Entry 3HYT (X-ray diffraction, 2.74 A resolution); this record covers chains A and B of the 3 polymer chains in the assembly.

Chain A (and B):
Protein: Ferrous iron transport protein B
From: Escherichia coli
Notes: fragment: N-terminal domain; chain B of this document is another copy of the same molecule, construct and numbering; everything in this record applies to it too
UniProt: P33650 (FEOB_ECOLI); residue numbers follow UniProt; this construct covers 1-270
Amino-acid sequence (270 residues; each row starts with the number of its first residue):
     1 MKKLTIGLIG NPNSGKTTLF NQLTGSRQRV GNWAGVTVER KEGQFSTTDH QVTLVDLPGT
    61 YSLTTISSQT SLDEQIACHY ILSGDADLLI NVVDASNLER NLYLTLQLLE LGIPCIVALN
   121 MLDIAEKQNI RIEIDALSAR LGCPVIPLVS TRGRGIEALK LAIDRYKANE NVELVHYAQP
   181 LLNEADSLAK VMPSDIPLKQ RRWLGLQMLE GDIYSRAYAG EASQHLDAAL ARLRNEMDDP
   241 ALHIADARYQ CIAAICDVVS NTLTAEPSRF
Unresolved in the structure: 1, 31-39, 65-70, 262-270 (chain B: 1, 31-39, 65-70, 261-270)
Bound ions: Mg2+: Thr17 (together with AGO)
Small-molecule neighbours: AGO (2-amino-9-(5-O-[(R)-hydroxy{[(R)-hydroxy(phosphonoamino)phosphoryl]oxy}phosphoryl]-3-O-{[2-(methylamino)phenyl]carbonyl}-beta-D-erythro-pentofuranosyl-2-ulose)-1,9-dihydro-6H-purin-6-one): Asn11, Pro12, Asn13, Ser14, Gly15, Lys16, Thr17, Thr18, Gly59, Asn120, Met121, Asp123, Ile124, Val149, Ser150, Thr151
Curated features (UniProtKB/Swiss-Prot):
  - binding site (GTP): Gly10 to Thr17, Gly35 to Glu39, Asp56 to Gly59, Asn120 to Asp123, Val149 to Thr151
From the paper describing this entry:
  - binding site for AGO: Asn13, Lys16, Thr18, Asn120, Asp123, Thr151
  - contacts within the chain: Glu133-Ile134 (backbone contact), Gln22-Ser150 (hydrogen bond), Asn120-Ser150 (hydrogen bond)
  - conformationally variable residues (loop rearrangement, side-chain flip): Glu133, Ser150, Thr151, Arg154
  - self-association interface (contacts with another copy of this molecule); pairs are residue here / residue on that copy: Glu133-Ile134 (hydrogen bond)

Interface between chain A and chain B:
Residue-residue contacts - 33 pairs, chain A then chain B:
  Glu99(A) with Arg152(B), salt bridge; Arg154(B), salt bridge
  Glu133(A) with Glu133(B); Ile134(B), hydrogen bond (side chain-backbone); Asp135(B), hydrogen bond (side chain-backbone)
  Ala136(A) with Asp135(B)
  Arg140(A) with Asp135(B), salt bridge
  Glu173(A) with Arg165(B), salt bridge
  Leu174(A) with Arg165(B), hydrogen bond (backbone-side chain)
  His176(A) with Asp49(B), salt bridge; Leu161(B); Asp164(B), salt bridge
  Ala178(A) with Thr48(B)
  Tyr249(A) with Arg152(B), hydrogen bond (side chain-backbone); Glu157(B)
  Gln250(A) with Glu157(B), hydrogen bond (side chain-backbone); Lys160(B); Leu161(B)
  Ala253(A) with Arg154(B); Glu157(B)
  Ala254(A) with Ala158(B), hydrophobic; Leu161(B), hydrophobic
  Cys256(A) with Arg154(B)
  Asp257(A) with Ile146(B); Pro147(B); Val149(B); Arg154(B); Gly155(B), hydrogen bond (side chain-backbone); Ala158(B)
  Val258(A) with Ile134(B), hydrophobic
  Asn261(A) with Ile134(B); Pro147(B); Val149(B)
Also at the interface, not in a pair above, chain A (20 interface residues in all): Ala139, Val175, Tyr177, Asp246
Also at the interface, not in a pair above, chain B (19 interface residues in all): Ala136, Val145

Summary:
The interface between chain A and chain B involves 20 residues on one side and 19 on the other, with 6
hydrogen bonds and 6 salt bridges. Among the polar pairs are Glu99(A)-Arg152(B), Glu99(A)-Arg154(B) and
Arg140(A)-Asp135(B). From the paper: a binding site for AGO at Asn13(A), Lys16(A) and Thr18(A) among others;
conformational variability at Glu133(A), Ser150(A) and Thr151(A) among others.
Both chains are Ferrous iron transport protein B (Escherichia coli). Entry 3HYT (Structural Basis of GDP
Release and Gating in G Protein Coupled Fe2+ Transport) was determined by X-ray diffraction (same publication
as 3HYR).
